8B9Y - chains A and B; structure by X-ray diffraction, 1.80 A resolution.

== Chain A (and B) ==
Protein: Cysteine synthase, putative
From: Trypanosoma cruzi
Notes: chain B of this document is another copy of the same molecule, construct and numbering; everything in this record applies to it too
Reference sequence: Q4CST7 (Q4CST7_TRYCC); residues 14-344 here correspond to UniProt positions 2-332 (UniProt number = residue number - 12)
Chain sequence (344 residues; each row starts with the number of its first residue):
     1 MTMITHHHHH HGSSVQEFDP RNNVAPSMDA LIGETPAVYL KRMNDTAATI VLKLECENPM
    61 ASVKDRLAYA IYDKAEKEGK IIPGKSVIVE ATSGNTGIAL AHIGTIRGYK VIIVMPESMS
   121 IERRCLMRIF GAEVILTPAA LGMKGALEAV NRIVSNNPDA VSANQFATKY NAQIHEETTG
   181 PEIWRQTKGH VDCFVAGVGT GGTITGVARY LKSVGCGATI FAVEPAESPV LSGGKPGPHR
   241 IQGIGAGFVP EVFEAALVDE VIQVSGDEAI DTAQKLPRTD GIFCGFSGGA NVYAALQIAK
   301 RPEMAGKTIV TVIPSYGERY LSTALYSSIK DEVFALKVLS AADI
Unresolved in the structure: 1-16, 233-247 (chain B: 1-17, 327-337)
Construct notes: initiating methionine (1); expression tag (2-13)
Covalently attached groups: pyridoxal phosphate (PLP) linked to Lys64
Residues lining bound ligands:
  - O-acetylserine (OAS): Thr92, Ser93, Gly94, Asn95, Thr96
  - pyridoxal phosphate (PLP): Ser62, Val63, Asn95, Asn171, His175, Gly197, Val198, Gly199, Thr200, Gly201, Gly202, Thr203, Ser287, Pro314, Ser315, Tyr320
  - alpha-D-ribofuranose (RIB): Cys56, Glu57, Asn58, Pro59, Ala61, Tyr316
What the authors report for this chain:
  - binding site for pyridoxal phosphate: Lys64, Thr200, Gly201, Thr203, Ser287
  - binding site for O-acetylserine: Lys64, Asn95
  - catalytic residues: Lys53, Lys64, Lys80, Lys212 (by similarity / conservation)
  - conformationally variable residues (order/disorder transition): Gly233 to Val249

== Interface between chain A and chain B ==
Contacting residue pairs - 127 pairs, chain A then chain B:
  Phe18(A) with Arg21(B), hydrogen bond (backbone-side chain)
  Asp19(A) with Arg21(B)
  Pro20(A) with Pro36(B); Gln186(B), hydrogen bond (backbone-side chain)
  Arg21(A) with Phe18(B), hydrogen bond (side chain-backbone); Asp19(B), salt bridge; Pro20(B); Glu34(B); Arg185(B), hydrogen bond (backbone-side chain); Gln186(B), hydrogen bond (backbone-side chain)
  Asn22(A) with Arg185(B); Gln186(B)
  Asn23(A) with Gln186(B)
  Val24(A) with Ala37(B); Val38(B); Tyr39(B); Val51(B), hydrophobic; Gln186(B)
  Ala25(A) with Ala37(B), hydrogen bond (backbone-backbone); Val38(B); Tyr39(B), hydrogen bond (backbone-backbone)
  Pro26(A) with Lys41(B), hydrogen bond (backbone-side chain)
  Ser27(A) with Val38(B)
  Met28(A) with Val38(B), hydrophobic; Leu54(B), hydrophobic; Asp280(B); Gly281(B); Ile282(B), hydrophobic
  Leu31(A) with Pro36(B), hydrophobic; Leu54(B), hydrophobic
  Glu34(A) with Arg21(B)
  Pro36(A) with Leu31(B), hydrophobic
  Ala37(A) with Val24(B); Ala25(B), hydrogen bond (backbone-backbone)
  Val38(A) with Val24(B); Ala25(B); Ser27(B); Met28(B), hydrophobic
  Tyr39(A) with Val24(B); Ala25(B), hydrogen bond (backbone-backbone)
  Arg42(A) with Thr105(B), hydrogen bond (side chain-backbone); Ile106(B), hydrogen bond (side chain-backbone)
  Val51(A) with Val24(B), hydrophobic
  Leu54(A) with Met28(B), hydrophobic; Leu31(B), hydrophobic
  Pro59(A) with Glu57(B); Tyr316(B), hydrogen bond (backbone-side chain)
  Met60(A) with Tyr316(B), hydrogen bond
  Ala61(A) with Tyr316(B)
  His102(A) with Gly281(B), hydrogen bond (side chain-backbone)
  Thr105(A) with Arg42(B), hydrogen bond (backbone-side chain); Pro277(B); Arg278(B), hydrogen bond (side chain-backbone)
  Ile106(A) with Arg42(B), hydrogen bond (backbone-side chain); Asp280(B); Gly281(B)
  Glu122(A) with Leu321(B)
  Leu126(A) with Phe283(B), hydrophobic; Glu318(B); Leu321(B), hydrophobic
  Arg128(A) with Arg278(B), hydrogen bond (backbone-side chain)
  Ile129(A) with Pro277(B); Arg278(B); Leu321(B), hydrophobic; Tyr326(B), hydrophobic
  Phe130(A) with Pro277(B); Arg278(B); Phe283(B), hydrophobic
  Gly131(A) with Arg278(B)
  Arg185(A) with Asn22(B)
  Gln186(A) with Pro20(B), hydrogen bond (side chain-backbone); Arg21(B); Asn22(B); Asn23(B); Val24(B)
  Lys188(A) with Asn22(B); Asn23(B), hydrogen bond
  Pro277(A) with Thr105(B); Ile129(B); Phe130(B)
  Arg278(A) with Thr105(B), hydrogen bond (backbone-side chain); Arg128(B), hydrogen bond (side chain-backbone); Ile129(B), hydrogen bond (side chain-backbone); Phe130(B); Gly131(B)
  Asp280(A) with Met28(B); Ile106(B)
  Gly281(A) with Met28(B); His102(B), hydrogen bond (backbone-side chain); Ile106(B)
  Ile282(A) with Met28(B), hydrophobic
  Phe283(A) with Met60(B), hydrophobic; Leu126(B), hydrophobic; Phe130(B), hydrophobic
  Tyr316(A) with Pro59(B), hydrogen bond (side chain-backbone); Met60(B); Ala61(B); Arg319(B)
  Glu318(A) with Leu126(B); Arg319(B), salt bridge
  Arg319(A) with Tyr316(B); Glu318(B), salt bridge
  Leu321(A) with Glu122(B); Cys125(B), hydrophobic; Leu126(B), hydrophobic; Ile129(B), hydrophobic
  Tyr326(A) with Ile129(B), hydrophobic
  Ile329(A) with Cys125(B), hydrophobic; Arg128(B)
  Lys330(A) with Cys125(B)
  Glu332(A) with Arg128(B), salt bridge
  Val333(A) with Arg124(B), hydrogen bond (backbone-side chain); Cys125(B); Arg128(B)
  Phe334(A) with Ile121(B), hydrophobic
  Leu336(A) with Val134(B), hydrophobic; Leu136(B), hydrophobic
  Lys337(A) with Leu136(B)
  Val338(A) with Glu117(B); Leu136(B); Thr137(B); Pro138(B)
  Leu339(A) with Ile135(B), hydrophobic; Leu136(B), hydrogen bond (backbone-backbone); Pro138(B)
  Asp343(A) with Arg152(B), hydrogen bond (backbone-side chain)
  Ile344(A) with Arg152(B), hydrogen bond (backbone-side chain)
Interface residues without a listed pair, chain A (68 interface residues in all): Thr35, Glu57, Asn58, Arg107, Gly108, Cys125, Glu182, Gln274, Ser340, Ala341, Ala342
Interface residues without a listed pair, chain B (65 interface residues in all): Pro26, Thr35, Asn58, Arg107, Gly108, Leu141, Ala149, Gln274, Ser322

== Overview ==
The interface between chain A and chain B involves 68 residues on one side and 65 on the other, with 30
hydrogen bonds and 4 salt bridges. Polar contacts include Arg21(A)-Asp19(B), Glu318(A)-Arg319(B) and
Glu332(A)-Arg128(B). From the paper: catalytic residues Lys53(A), Lys64(A) and Lys80(A) among others; a
binding site for pyridoxal phosphate at Lys64(A), Thr200(A) and Gly201(A) among others.
Both chains are Cysteine synthase, putative (Trypanosoma cruzi). Entry 8B9Y (Cysteine Synthase from
Trypanosoma cruzi with PLP and OAS) was determined by X-ray diffraction, deposited together with 8B9M and
8B9W.
